PDB entry 1UGW | X-ray diffraction, 1.70 A resolution | chains F and G of the 8 polymer chains in the assembly

== Chain F ==
Name: Agglutinin beta-3 chain
Source organism: Artocarpus integer
Reference sequence: P18673 (LEC3_ARTIN); residues 1-20 here = UniProt positions 1-20
Chain sequence (20 residues; each row starts with the number of its first residue):
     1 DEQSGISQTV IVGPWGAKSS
Unresolved in the structure: 1-2
Sequence notes: conflict S19 (Val in P18673)

== Chain G ==
Name: Agglutinin alpha chain
Source organism: Artocarpus integer
Reference sequence: P18670 (LECA_ARTIN); residues 1-133 here = UniProt positions 1-133
Chain sequence (133 residues; row label = number of the first residue in the row):
     1 GKAFDDGAFT GIREINLSYN KETAIGDFQV VYDLNGSPYV GQNHVSFITG FTPVKISLDF
    61 PSEYIMEVSG YTGNVSGYVV VRSLTFKTNK KTYGPYGVTS GTPFNLPIEN GLIVGFKGSI
   121 GYWLDYFSMY LSL
Ligand contacts: beta-D-galactopyranose (GAL): G1, F47, Y78, V80, G121, Y122, W123, D125
UniProt features mapped onto this chain:
  - region: V68 to N89 (IgA-binding)
  - glycosylation (N-linked (GlcNAc...) asparagine): N43, N74
  - natural variant: M66 (M66D; M66V)
Reported in the primary citation:
  - binding site for beta-D-galactopyranose: G1, F47, Y78, Y122, W123, D125
  - specificity-determining residues: Y122 (proposed by the authors, not directly observed)
  - specificity-determining residues: Y78, W123 (from molecular simulation)

== How chain F and chain G interact ==
Contacting residue pairs - 18 pairs, chain F then chain G:
  Q8(F) with N110(G), hydrogen bond; L133(G)
  T9(F) with N110(G); L133(G)
  V10(F) with N110(G); L133(G)
  I11(F) with I108(G); E109(G), hydrogen bond (backbone-backbone); N110(G), hydrogen bond (backbone-backbone)
  V12(F) with P107(G); L131(G), hydrophobic
  G13(F) with P107(G), hydrogen bond (backbone-backbone); I108(G); E109(G)
  P14(F) with P107(G); E109(G)
  W15(F) with N105(G), hydrogen bond (side chain-backbone); P107(G)
Other interface residues (no listed pair), chain G (10 interface residues in all): L106, G111, S132

== Overview ==
The interface between chain F and chain G involves 8 residues on one side and 10 on the other, with 5 hydrogen
bonds. Polar pairs include Q8(F)-N110(G), W15(F)-N105(G) and I11(F)-E109(G). Ligands of chain G:
beta-D-galactopyranose. From the paper: a binding site for beta-D-galactopyranose at G1(G), F47(G) and Y78(G)
among others; specificity determinants Y122(G), Y78(G) and W123(G).
Chain F is Agglutinin beta-3 chain and chain G is Agglutinin alpha chain, both from Artocarpus integer; the
structure, Crystal structure of jacalin- Gal complex, was determined by X-ray diffraction, deposited together
with 1UGX, 1UGY, 1UH0 and 1UH1.
